Entry 3H01 (X-ray diffraction, 1.70 A resolution); this record covers chains A and B.

== Chain A (and B) ==
Protein: Envelope glycoprotein gp160
From: Human immunodeficiency virus type 1 lw12.3 isolate
Notes: fragment: C-TERMINAL DOMAIN to 683); chain B of this document is another copy of the same molecule, construct and numbering; everything in this record applies to it too
Reference sequence: Q70626 (ENV_HV1LW); residues 1-54 here correspond to UniProt positions 630-683 (UniProt number = residue number + 629)
Chain sequence (54 residues; each row starts with the number of its first residue):
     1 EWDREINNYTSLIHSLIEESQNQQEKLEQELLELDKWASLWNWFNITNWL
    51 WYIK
Construct notes: engineered mutation L27 (Asn656 in Q70626)
Small-molecule neighbours:
  - hexane-1,6-diol (HEZ), molecule 1: K36, W37, L40
  - hexane-1,6-diol (HEZ), molecule 2: K36, S39, L40
Reported in the primary citation:
  - self-association interface (contacts with another copy of this molecule): L27

== Chain A / chain B interface ==
Residue-residue contacts (25):
  W2(A) - W41(B)
  D3(A) - W41(B)  hydrogen bond
  D3(A) - N45(B)
  I6(A) - L34(B)
  I6(A) - W37(B)
  I6(A) - A38(B)  hydrophobic
  I6(A) - W41(B)
  Y9(A) - L34(B)  hydrophobic
  T10(A) - L31(B)
  T10(A) - L34(B)
  I13(A) - L27(B)
  I13(A) - L31(B)  hydrophobic
  I13(A) - L34(B)  hydrophobic
  H14(A) - L31(B)
  L16(A) - L27(B)  hydrophobic
  I17(A) - L27(B)  hydrophobic
  S20(A) - S20(B)  hydrogen bond
  S20(A) - Q24(B)  hydrogen bond
  Q21(A) - Q24(B)
  Q24(A) - I17(B)
  Q24(A) - S20(B)
  Q24(A) - Q21(B)
  Q24(A) - Q24(B)  hydrogen bond
  L31(A) - I13(B)  hydrophobic
  L31(A) - I17(B)  hydrophobic
Other interface residues (no listed pair), chain A (14 interface residues in all): L27
Other interface residues (no listed pair), chain B (16 interface residues in all): L16, Q23, E28, E30

== Summary ==
14 residues of chain A and 16 residues of chain B are in contact; the contacts include 4 hydrogen bonds. Polar
contacts include D3(A)-W41(B), S20(A)-S20(B) and S20(A)-Q24(B). Ligands of chain A: hexane-1,6-diol. From the
paper: a self-association interface involving L27(A).
Both chains are Envelope glycoprotein gp160 (Human immunodeficiency virus type 1 lw12.3 isolate). Entry 3H01
(Structure of the C-terminal Domain of a Putative HIV-1 gp41 Fusion Intermediate) was determined by X-ray
diffraction, deposited together with 3GWO and 3H00.
